9GG8 - chains A and P; structure by X-ray diffraction, 1.10 A resolution.

[Chain A]
Name: 14-3-3 protein sigma
Organism: Homo sapiens
Reference sequence: P31947 (1433S_HUMAN); residue numbers follow UniProt; this construct covers 1-231
Chain sequence (236 residues; row label = number of the first residue in the row; numbers below 1 keep their minus sign (Gly-4 is residue -4)):
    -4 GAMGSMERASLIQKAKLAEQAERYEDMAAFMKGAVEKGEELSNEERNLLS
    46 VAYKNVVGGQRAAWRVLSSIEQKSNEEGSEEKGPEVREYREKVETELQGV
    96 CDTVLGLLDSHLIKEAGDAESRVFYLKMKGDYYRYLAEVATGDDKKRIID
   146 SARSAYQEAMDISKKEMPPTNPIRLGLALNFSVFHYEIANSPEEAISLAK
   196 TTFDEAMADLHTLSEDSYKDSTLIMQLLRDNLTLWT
Covalently attached groups: 4-(3,4-dihydro-2H-quinoxalin-1-ylsulfonyl)benzaldehyde (TW8) linked to Lys122
Construct notes: expression tag (-4 to 0); engineered mutation Asn38 (Cys in P31947)
Small-molecule neighbours: TW8 (4-(3,4-dihydro-2H-quinoxalin-1-ylsulfonyl)benzaldehyde): Asn42, Phe119, Pro167, Ile168, Gly171, Asp215, Leu218, Ile219
UniProt features mapped onto this chain:
  - site (Interaction with phosphoserine on interacting protein): Arg56, Arg129
  - modified residue (Phosphoserine): Ser5, Ser74

[Chain P]
Name: Microtubule-associated protein tau
Reference sequence: P10636 (TAU_HUMAN); residues 210-222 here correspond to UniProt positions 527-539 (UniProt number = residue number + 317)
Chain sequence (13 residues; numbered 210 to 222; the number before each row is that of its first residue):
   210 SRTPSLPTPPTRE
Not modelled in the structure: 210-211, 221-222
Modified / non-standard residues: Ser214 (phosphoserine; SEP)
Small-molecule neighbours: TW8 (4-(3,4-dihydro-2H-quinoxalin-1-ylsulfonyl)benzaldehyde): Leu215, Pro216, Pro218
UniProt features mapped onto this chain:
  - modified residue: Thr212 (Phosphothreonine), Ser214 (Phosphoserine), Thr217 (Phosphothreonine)

[How chain A and chain P interact]
Pairs across the interface (23):
  Glu14(A) with Pro219(P); Thr220(P), hydrogen bond
  Leu43(A) with Thr220(P)
  Val46(A) with Thr217(P); Pro218(P); Thr220(P)
  Lys49(A) with Thr217(P)
  Asn50(A) with Thr217(P)
  Arg56(A) with Ser214(P)
  Lys122(A) with Leu215(P)
  Arg129(A) with Ser214(P)
  Tyr130(A) with Ser214(P)
  Leu174(A) with Ser214(P); Leu215(P)
  Asn175(A) with Ser214(P); Leu215(P), hydrogen bond (side chain-backbone)
  Val178(A) with Pro213(P)
  Tyr181(A) with Thr212(P)
  Glu182(A) with Thr212(P), hydrogen bond
  Leu222(A) with Pro216(P)
  Asn226(A) with Thr212(P); Pro213(P), hydrogen bond (side chain-backbone)
  Trp230(A) with Thr212(P), hydrogen bond
Interface residues without a listed pair, chain A (21 interface residues in all): Asn42, Gly171, Ile219, Leu229

[In short]
Chain A and chain P form an interface of 21 and 9 residues respectively, with 5 hydrogen bonds. Among the
polar pairs are Glu14(A)-Thr220(P), Asn175(A)-Leu215(P) and Glu182(A)-Thr212(P). Chain P binds compound TW8.
Covalently linked compound TW8: at Lys122(A).
Chain A is 14-3-3 protein sigma (Homo sapiens) and chain P is Microtubule-associated protein tau; the
structure, Crystal structure of 14-3-3 sigma dC - C38N in complex with Tau pS214 peptide and covalent ..., was
determined by X-ray diffraction.
